PDB entry 9BUB | electron microscopy, 2.30 A resolution | chains B and G of the 6 polymer chains in the assembly

== Chain B ==
Molecule: Guanine nucleotide-binding protein G(I)/G(S)/G(T) subunit beta-1
From: Homo sapiens
UniProt: P62873 (GBB1_HUMAN); residue numbers follow UniProt; this construct covers 2-340
Amino-acid sequence (350 residues; row label = number of the first residue in the row; numbers below 1 keep their minus sign (Met-9 is residue -9)):
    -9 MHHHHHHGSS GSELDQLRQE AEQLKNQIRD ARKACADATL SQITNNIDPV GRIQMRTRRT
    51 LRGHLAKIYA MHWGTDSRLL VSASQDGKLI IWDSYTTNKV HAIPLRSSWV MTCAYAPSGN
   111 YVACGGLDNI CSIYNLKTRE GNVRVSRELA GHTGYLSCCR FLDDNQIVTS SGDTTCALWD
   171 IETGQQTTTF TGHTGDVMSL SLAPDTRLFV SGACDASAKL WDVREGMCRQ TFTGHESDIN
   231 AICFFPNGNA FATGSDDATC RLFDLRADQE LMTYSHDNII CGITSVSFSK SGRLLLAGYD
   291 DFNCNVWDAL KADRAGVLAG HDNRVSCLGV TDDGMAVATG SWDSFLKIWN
Disordered / not traced: -9 to 1
Sequence notes: expression tag (-9 to 1)
UniProt features mapped onto this chain:
  - modified residue: Ser2 (N-acetylserine), His266 (Phosphohistidine)

== Chain G ==
Molecule: Guanine nucleotide-binding protein G(I)/G(S)/G(O) subunit gamma-2
From: Homo sapiens
UniProt: P59768 (GBG2_HUMAN); residue numbers follow UniProt; this construct covers 1-71
Amino-acid sequence (71 residues; row label = number of the first residue in the row):
     1 MASNNTASIA QARKLVEQLK MEANIDRIKV SKAAADLMAY CEAHAKEDPL LTPVPASENP
    61 FREKKFFCAI L
Disordered / not traced: 1-7, 63-71
UniProt features mapped onto this chain:
  - modified residue: Ala2 (N-acetylalanine), Cys68 (Cysteine methyl ester)
  - lipidation: Cys68 (S-geranylgeranyl cysteine)

== Interface between chain B and chain G ==
Residue-residue contacts (85):
  Glu3(B) - Ile9(G)
  Leu4(B) - Ile9(G)  hydrophobic
  Leu7(B) - Ile9(G)
  Leu7(B) - Ala12(G)  hydrophobic
  Leu7(B) - Arg13(G)
  Leu7(B) - Val16(G)
  Glu10(B) - Val16(G)
  Ala11(B) - Leu15(G)  hydrophobic
  Ala11(B) - Leu19(G)
  Leu14(B) - Val16(G)
  Leu14(B) - Leu19(G)  hydrophobic
  Leu14(B) - Lys20(G)
  Ile18(B) - Leu19(G)
  Ile18(B) - Ala23(G)  hydrophobic
  Ala21(B) - Arg27(G)
  Arg22(B) - Arg27(G)
  Ala24(B) - Lys29(G)  hydrogen bond (backbone-side chain)
  Cys25(B) - Arg27(G)
  Cys25(B) - Ile28(G)  hydrogen bond (side chain-backbone)
  Cys25(B) - Lys29(G)
  Cys25(B) - Val30(G)  hydrogen bond (backbone-backbone)
  Ala26(B) - Val30(G)  hydrophobic
  Asp27(B) - Lys29(G)
  Asp27(B) - Val30(G)
  Asp27(B) - Ser31(G)  hydrogen bond (side chain-backbone)
  Ala28(B) - Val30(G)
  Ala28(B) - Ser31(G)
  Leu30(B) - Ala34(G)  hydrophobic
  Ile33(B) - Ser31(G)
  Ile33(B) - Ala34(G)  hydrophobic
  Ile33(B) - Met38(G)
  Thr34(B) - Met38(G)
  Ile37(B) - Met38(G)  hydrophobic
  Val40(B) - Leu51(G)  hydrophobic
  Met45(B) - Leu50(G)  hydrophobic
  Arg48(B) - Phe61(G)
  Arg49(B) - Pro60(G)
  Arg49(B) - Phe61(G)  hydrogen bond (side chain-backbone)
  Arg49(B) - Arg62(G)  hydrogen bond (side chain-backbone)
  Ser84(B) - Phe61(G)
  Tyr85(B) - Pro60(G)
  Tyr85(B) - Phe61(G)  hydrophobic
  Cys218(B) - Gln18(G)  hydrogen bond (backbone-side chain)
  Cys218(B) - Glu22(G)
  Arg219(B) - Glu22(G)
  Gln220(B) - Glu22(G)
  Gln220(B) - Ile25(G)
  Thr221(B) - Glu22(G)  hydrogen bond
  Phe235(B) - Leu37(G)  hydrophobic
  Phe235(B) - Tyr40(G)  hydrophobic
  Phe235(B) - Cys41(G)  hydrophobic
  Pro236(B) - Tyr40(G)
  Asn237(B) - Tyr40(G)
  Asp254(B) - Ala33(G)
  Asp254(B) - Leu37(G)
  Arg256(B) - Arg27(G)
  Arg256(B) - Ile28(G)
  Arg256(B) - Lys32(G)
  Arg256(B) - Asp36(G)  salt bridge
  Ala257(B) - Ile28(G)
  Asp258(B) - Ile25(G)
  Asp258(B) - Arg27(G)  salt bridge
  Gln259(B) - Val30(G)
  Leu261(B) - Val30(G)  hydrophobic
  Leu261(B) - Leu37(G)  hydrophobic
  Ser279(B) - Asp48(G)  hydrogen bond
  Lys280(B) - Glu47(G)
  Lys280(B) - Asp48(G)
  Ser281(B) - Tyr40(G)
  Ser281(B) - Cys41(G)
  Ser281(B) - His44(G)
  Ser281(B) - Asp48(G)  hydrogen bond
  Arg283(B) - Leu51(G)
  Leu284(B) - Leu50(G)
  Leu284(B) - Leu51(G)  hydrophobic
  Leu300(B) - Cys41(G)  hydrophobic
  Asp323(B) - Pro49(G)
  Gly324(B) - Pro49(G)
  Gly324(B) - Leu50(G)
  Met325(B) - Pro49(G)  hydrophobic
  Met325(B) - Asn59(G)
  Ala326(B) - Phe61(G)  hydrophobic
  Ile338(B) - Phe61(G)  hydrophobic
  Asn340(B) - Asn59(G)  hydrogen bond
  Asn340(B) - Phe61(G)
Interface residues without a listed pair, chain B (57 interface residues in all): Lys15, Gln17, Thr29, Ser67, Ala240, Leu252, Gly282, Val320
Interface residues without a listed pair, chain G (40 interface residues in all): Ser8, Asn24, Asp26, Ala35, Ala45, Val54

== In short ==
The interface between chain B and chain G involves 57 residues on one side and 40 on the other, with 11
hydrogen bonds and 2 salt bridges. Polar pairs include Arg256(B)-Asp36(G), Asp258(B)-Arg27(G) and
Ala24(B)-Lys29(G).
Chain B is Guanine nucleotide-binding protein G(I)/G(S)/G(T) subunit beta-1 and chain G is Guanine
nucleotide-binding protein G(I)/G(S)/G(O) subunit gamma-2, both from Homo sapiens; the structure, Human
calcitonin Receptor in complex with Gs and cagrilintide in the bypass conformation, was determined by electron
microscopy, deposited together with 9BLB, 9BLC, 9BLW, 9BP3, 9BQ3, 9BTW and 3 further entries.
